PDB entry 6GVE | electron microscopy, 3.90 A resolution | chains A and F of the 16 polymer chains in the assembly

[Chain A (and F)]
Molecule: Glyceraldehyde-3-phosphate dehydrogenase
From: Thermosynechococcus elongatus (strain BP-1)
Notes: EC 1.2.1.-; chain F of this document is another copy of the same molecule, construct and numbering; everything in this record applies to it too
UniProtKB: Q8DIW5 (Q8DIW5_THEEB); residues 1-337 here = UniProt positions 1-337
Sequence (339 residues; row label = number of the first residue in the row; numbers below 1 keep their minus sign (Gly-1 is residue -1)):
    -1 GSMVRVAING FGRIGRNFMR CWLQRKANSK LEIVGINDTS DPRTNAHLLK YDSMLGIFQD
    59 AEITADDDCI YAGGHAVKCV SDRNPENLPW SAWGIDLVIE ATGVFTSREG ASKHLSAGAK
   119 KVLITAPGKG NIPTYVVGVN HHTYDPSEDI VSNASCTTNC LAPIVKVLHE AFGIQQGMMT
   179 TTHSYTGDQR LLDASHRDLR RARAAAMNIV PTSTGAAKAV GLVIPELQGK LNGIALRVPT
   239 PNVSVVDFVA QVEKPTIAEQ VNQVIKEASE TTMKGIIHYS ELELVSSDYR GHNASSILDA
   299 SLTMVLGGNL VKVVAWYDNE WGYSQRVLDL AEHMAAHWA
Unresolved in the structure: -1 to 0
Sequence notes: expression tag (-1 to 0)
Ligand contacts: NAD (nicotinamide-adenine-dinucleotide): Asn7, Gly8, Phe9, Gly10, Arg11, Ile12, Asn35, Asp36, Thr37, Asp80, Arg81, Ala99, Thr100, Gly101, Val102, Phe103, Thr123, Ala124, Cys154, Thr184, Asn317, Glu318, Tyr321

[Chain A / chain F interface]
Pairs across the interface - 90 pairs, chain A then chain F:
  Gln174(A) - Leu304(F)
  Gln174(A) - Gly305(F)
  Gln174(A) - Leu308(F)
  Gly175(A) - Leu304(F)
  Met176(A) - Met302(F)
  Met176(A) - Leu304(F)
  Met176(A) - Leu308(F)
  Met176(A) - Lys310(F)
  Met177(A) - Lys310(F)  hydrogen bond (backbone-side chain)
  Thr178(A) - Asp245(F)  hydrogen bond
  Thr178(A) - Lys310(F)  hydrogen bond
  Thr180(A) - Thr180(F)
  Thr180(A) - Ile207(F)
  Thr180(A) - Leu234(F)
  Thr180(A) - Val236(F)
  Asp196(A) - Glu281(F)
  Leu197(A) - Glu281(F)
  Arg198(A) - Leu280(F)  hydrogen bond (side chain-backbone)
  Arg198(A) - Glu281(F)
  Arg198(A) - Leu282(F)  hydrogen bond (side chain-backbone)
  Arg198(A) - Val283(F)
  Arg198(A) - Asp297(F)  salt bridge
  Arg198(A) - Leu300(F)
  Arg201(A) - Val283(F)
  Arg201(A) - Asp286(F)  salt bridge
  Asn206(A) - Ser284(F)  hydrogen bond
  Asn206(A) - Ser285(F)
  Ile207(A) - Thr180(F)
  Ile207(A) - Val236(F)  hydrophobic
  Ile207(A) - Thr238(F)
  Ile207(A) - Ser284(F)  hydrogen bond (backbone-side chain)
  Ile207(A) - Trp314(F)
  Val208(A) - Val283(F)  hydrophobic
  Pro209(A) - Leu300(F)  hydrophobic
  Pro209(A) - Trp314(F)  hydrophobic
  Lys228(A) - Leu304(F)
  Asn230(A) - Met302(F)  hydrogen bond
  Asn230(A) - Leu304(F)
  Gly231(A) - Met302(F)
  Ile232(A) - Leu300(F)  hydrophobic
  Ile232(A) - Met302(F)  hydrophobic
  Ile232(A) - Val312(F)  hydrophobic
  Leu234(A) - Thr180(F)
  Leu234(A) - Val243(F)  hydrophobic
  Val236(A) - Ile207(F)  hydrophobic
  Val236(A) - Val236(F)  hydrophobic
  Pro237(A) - Pro237(F)
  Pro237(A) - Thr238(F)
  Thr238(A) - Ile207(F)
  Thr238(A) - Pro237(F)
  Val243(A) - Leu234(F)  hydrophobic
  Asp245(A) - Thr178(F)  hydrogen bond
  Val247(A) - Val247(F)  hydrophobic
  Gln249(A) - Gln249(F)
  Gln249(A) - Leu308(F)
  Leu280(A) - Arg198(F)  hydrogen bond (backbone-side chain)
  Glu281(A) - Asp196(F)
  Glu281(A) - Leu197(F)
  Glu281(A) - Arg198(F)
  Leu282(A) - Arg198(F)  hydrogen bond (backbone-side chain)
  Val283(A) - Arg198(F)
  Val283(A) - Arg201(F)
  Val283(A) - Val208(F)  hydrophobic
  Ser284(A) - Asn206(F)  hydrogen bond
  Ser284(A) - Ile207(F)  hydrogen bond (side chain-backbone)
  Ser285(A) - Asn206(F)
  Asp286(A) - Arg201(F)  salt bridge
  Asp297(A) - Arg198(F)  salt bridge
  Leu300(A) - Arg198(F)
  Leu300(A) - Pro209(F)  hydrophobic
  Leu300(A) - Ile232(F)  hydrophobic
  Met302(A) - Met176(F)
  Met302(A) - Asn230(F)
  Met302(A) - Gly231(F)
  Met302(A) - Ile232(F)  hydrophobic
  Leu304(A) - Gln174(F)
  Leu304(A) - Gly175(F)
  Leu304(A) - Met176(F)
  Leu304(A) - Lys228(F)
  Leu304(A) - Asn230(F)
  Gly305(A) - Gln174(F)
  Leu308(A) - Gln174(F)
  Leu308(A) - Met176(F)
  Leu308(A) - Gln249(F)
  Lys310(A) - Met176(F)
  Lys310(A) - Met177(F)  hydrogen bond (side chain-backbone)
  Lys310(A) - Thr178(F)  hydrogen bond
  Val312(A) - Ile232(F)  hydrophobic
  Trp314(A) - Ile207(F)
  Trp314(A) - Pro209(F)  hydrophobic
Also at the interface, not in a pair above, chain A (52 interface residues in all): Met205, Thr210, Ser211, Gly227, Leu229, Val241, Ser242, Ser299, Val303, Asn307
Also at the interface, not in a pair above, chain F (51 interface residues in all): Met205, Ser211, Gly227, Leu229, Val241, Ser242, Ser299, Val303, Asn307

[Summary]
52 residues of chain A and 51 residues of chain F are in contact, with 15 hydrogen bonds and 4 salt bridges.
Polar contacts include Arg198(A)-Asp297(F), Arg201(A)-Asp286(F) and Met177(A)-Lys310(F). Ligands of chain A:
NAD.
Chain A and chain F are both Glyceraldehyde-3-phosphate dehydrogenase (Thermosynechococcus elongatus (strain
BP-1)); the structure, GAPDH-CP12-PRK complex, was determined by electron microscopy, deposited together with
6GFO, 6GFQ, 6GG7, 6GHL and 6GHR.
